PDB entry 4G4R | X-ray diffraction, 1.95 A resolution | chains A and B of the 3 polymer chains in the assembly

# Chain A
Molecule: Formamidopyrimidine-DNA glycosylase
Organism: Geobacillus stearothermophilus
Notes: EC 3.2.2.23; fragment: MutM
UniProtKB: P84131 (P84131_GEOSE); residues 2-274 here = UniProt positions 2-274
Amino-acid sequence (273 residues; numbered 2 to 274; the number before each row is that of its first residue):
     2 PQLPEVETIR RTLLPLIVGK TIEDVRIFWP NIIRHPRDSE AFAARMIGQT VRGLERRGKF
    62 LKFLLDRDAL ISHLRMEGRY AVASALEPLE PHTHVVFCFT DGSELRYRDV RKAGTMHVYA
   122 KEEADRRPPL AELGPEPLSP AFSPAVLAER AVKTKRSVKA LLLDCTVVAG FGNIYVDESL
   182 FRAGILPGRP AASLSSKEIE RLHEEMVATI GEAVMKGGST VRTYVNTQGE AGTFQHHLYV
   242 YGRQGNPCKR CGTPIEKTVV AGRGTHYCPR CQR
Disordered / not traced: 217-237
Differences from the reference sequence: engineered mutation Ala114 (Phe in P84131), Cys166 (Gln in P84131)
Metal / ion sites: Zn2+: Cys249, Cys252, Cys269, Cys272
What the authors report for this chain:
  - mutagenesis - R76A: decreased catalytic activity on oxoG-containing substrate
  - mutagenesis - R76K, R76M, F114A: decreased catalytic activity on oxoG
  - binding site for the 16-nt DNA strand: Arg76, Met77
  - conformationally variable residues (order/disorder transition, side-chain flip): Arg76, Lys217 to His237
  - mutagenesis - F114A: unchanged catalytic activity
  - mutagenesis - F114A: increased binding to non-lesion-containing DNA

# Chain B
Molecule: 16-nt DNA strand
Sequence (16 nucleotides; numbered 1 to 16; the number before each row is that of its first residue):
     1 AGGTAGACTC GGACGC
Disordered / not traced: 15-16

# How chain A and chain B interact
Contacting residue pairs (12):
  Asn32(A) - DC10(B)  phosphate contact
  Arg76(A) - DT9(B)  base contact
  Val111(A) - DG11(B)  sugar contact
  Val111(A) - DG12(B)  phosphate contact
  Arg112(A) - DC10(B)  hydrogen bond to the base
  Arg112(A) - DG11(B)  base contact
  Lys113(A) - DG11(B)  salt bridge to the phosphate
  Ala114(A) - DC10(B)  base contact
  Thr155(A) - DT4(B)  hydrogen bond to the phosphate
  Lys156(A) - DT4(B)  hydrogen bond to the phosphate
  Arg157(A) - DT4(B)  salt bridge to the phosphate
  Arg157(A) - DA5(B)  phosphate contact
Other interface residues (no listed pair), chain A (11 interface residues in all): Trp30, Lys154

# Summary
Chain A and chain B form an interface of 11 and 6 residues respectively; the contacts include 3 hydrogen bonds
and 2 salt bridges. Among the polar pairs are Arg112(A)-DC10(B), Thr155(A)-DT4(B) and Lys156(A)-DT4(B). From
the paper: a binding site for the 16-nt DNA strand at Arg76(A) and Met77(A); R76K, R76M and F114A of chain A
reduce catalytic activity on oxoG.
Here chain A is Formamidopyrimidine-DNA glycosylase (Geobacillus stearothermophilus) and chain B is a 16-nt
DNA strand. Entry 4G4R (MutM containing F114A mutation bound to oxoG-containing DNA) was determined by X-ray
diffraction (same publication as 4G4N, 4G4O and 4G4Q).
